Entry 3H0J (X-ray diffraction, 2.80 A resolution); this record covers chain A.

== Chain A ==
Protein: Acetyl-CoA carboxylase
Organism: Saccharomyces cerevisiae
Notes: EC 6.4.1.2, 6.3.4.14
UniProtKB: Q00955 (ACAC_YEAST); residue numbers follow UniProt; this construct covers 1476-2233
Sequence (769 residues; each row starts with the number of its first residue):
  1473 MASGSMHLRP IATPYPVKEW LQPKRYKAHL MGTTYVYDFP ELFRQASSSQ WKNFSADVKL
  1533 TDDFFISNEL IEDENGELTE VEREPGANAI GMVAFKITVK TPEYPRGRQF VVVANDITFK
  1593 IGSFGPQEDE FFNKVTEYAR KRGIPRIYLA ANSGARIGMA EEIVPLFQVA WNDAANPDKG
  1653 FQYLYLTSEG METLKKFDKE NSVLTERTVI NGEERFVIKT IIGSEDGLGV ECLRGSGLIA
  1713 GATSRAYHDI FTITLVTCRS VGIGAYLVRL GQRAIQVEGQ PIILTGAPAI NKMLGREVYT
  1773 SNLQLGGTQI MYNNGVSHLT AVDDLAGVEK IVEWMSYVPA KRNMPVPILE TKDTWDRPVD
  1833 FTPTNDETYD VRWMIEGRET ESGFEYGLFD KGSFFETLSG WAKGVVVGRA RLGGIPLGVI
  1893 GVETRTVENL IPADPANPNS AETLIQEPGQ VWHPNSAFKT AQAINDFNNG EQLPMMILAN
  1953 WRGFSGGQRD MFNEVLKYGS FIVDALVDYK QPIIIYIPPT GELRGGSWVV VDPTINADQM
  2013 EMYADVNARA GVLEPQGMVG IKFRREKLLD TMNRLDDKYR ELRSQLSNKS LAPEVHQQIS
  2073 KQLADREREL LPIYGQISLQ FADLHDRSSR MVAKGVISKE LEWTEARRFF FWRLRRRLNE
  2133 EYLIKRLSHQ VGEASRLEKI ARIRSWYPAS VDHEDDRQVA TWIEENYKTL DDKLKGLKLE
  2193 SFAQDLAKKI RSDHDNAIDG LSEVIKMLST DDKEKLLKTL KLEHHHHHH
Unresolved in the structure: 1473-1481, 2048-2080, 2196-2241
Differences from the reference sequence: expression tag (1473-1475, 2234-2241)
Small-molecule neighbours: B36 (6-{[1-(anthracen-9-ylcarbonyl)piperidin-4-yl]methyl}-2-methylquinoline): T1757, A1761, I1762, K1764, M1765, V1923, R1954, G1955, F1956, S1957, G1958, G1959, L2025, E2026, Q2028, G2029, I2033
UniProt features mapped onto this chain:
  - binding site (acetyl-CoA): A1627 to I1629, G1998
  - binding site (CoA): R1731, K2034, R2036
  - mutagenesis: L1705 (L1705I: Raises KM for malonyl-CoA by a factor of 20), R1731 (R1731S: Raises KM for malonyl-CoA by a factor of 15), Y1738 (Y1738F: Does not affect catalytic activity), R1954 (R1954S: Raises KM for malonyl-CoA by a factor of 70), E1994 (E1994Q: Does not affect catalytic activity), E2026 (E2026Q: Does not affect catalytic activity), R2036 (R2036E: Affects only slightly binding of Co-A)

== Overview ==
Ligands of chain A: compound B36. From UniProt: 4 acetyl-CoA-binding residues, 3 CoA-binding residues and 7
mutagenesis sites.
Chain A is Acetyl-CoA carboxylase (Saccharomyces cerevisiae); the structure, Crystal structure of the
carboxyltransferase domain of acetyl-coenzyme A carboxylase in complex with compound 2, was determined by
X-ray diffraction together with 3H0Q and 3H0S from the same study.
